8GJM - chains A and E of the 5 polymer chains in the assembly; structure by electron microscopy, 2.80 A resolution.

== Chain A ==
Molecule: Spike glycoprotein
Source organism: Severe acute respiratory syndrome coronavirus 2
UniProt: P0DTC2 (SPIKE_SARS2); residues 1-1273 here = UniProt positions 1-1273
Chain sequence (1310 residues; numbered 1 to 1310; the number before each row is that of its first residue):
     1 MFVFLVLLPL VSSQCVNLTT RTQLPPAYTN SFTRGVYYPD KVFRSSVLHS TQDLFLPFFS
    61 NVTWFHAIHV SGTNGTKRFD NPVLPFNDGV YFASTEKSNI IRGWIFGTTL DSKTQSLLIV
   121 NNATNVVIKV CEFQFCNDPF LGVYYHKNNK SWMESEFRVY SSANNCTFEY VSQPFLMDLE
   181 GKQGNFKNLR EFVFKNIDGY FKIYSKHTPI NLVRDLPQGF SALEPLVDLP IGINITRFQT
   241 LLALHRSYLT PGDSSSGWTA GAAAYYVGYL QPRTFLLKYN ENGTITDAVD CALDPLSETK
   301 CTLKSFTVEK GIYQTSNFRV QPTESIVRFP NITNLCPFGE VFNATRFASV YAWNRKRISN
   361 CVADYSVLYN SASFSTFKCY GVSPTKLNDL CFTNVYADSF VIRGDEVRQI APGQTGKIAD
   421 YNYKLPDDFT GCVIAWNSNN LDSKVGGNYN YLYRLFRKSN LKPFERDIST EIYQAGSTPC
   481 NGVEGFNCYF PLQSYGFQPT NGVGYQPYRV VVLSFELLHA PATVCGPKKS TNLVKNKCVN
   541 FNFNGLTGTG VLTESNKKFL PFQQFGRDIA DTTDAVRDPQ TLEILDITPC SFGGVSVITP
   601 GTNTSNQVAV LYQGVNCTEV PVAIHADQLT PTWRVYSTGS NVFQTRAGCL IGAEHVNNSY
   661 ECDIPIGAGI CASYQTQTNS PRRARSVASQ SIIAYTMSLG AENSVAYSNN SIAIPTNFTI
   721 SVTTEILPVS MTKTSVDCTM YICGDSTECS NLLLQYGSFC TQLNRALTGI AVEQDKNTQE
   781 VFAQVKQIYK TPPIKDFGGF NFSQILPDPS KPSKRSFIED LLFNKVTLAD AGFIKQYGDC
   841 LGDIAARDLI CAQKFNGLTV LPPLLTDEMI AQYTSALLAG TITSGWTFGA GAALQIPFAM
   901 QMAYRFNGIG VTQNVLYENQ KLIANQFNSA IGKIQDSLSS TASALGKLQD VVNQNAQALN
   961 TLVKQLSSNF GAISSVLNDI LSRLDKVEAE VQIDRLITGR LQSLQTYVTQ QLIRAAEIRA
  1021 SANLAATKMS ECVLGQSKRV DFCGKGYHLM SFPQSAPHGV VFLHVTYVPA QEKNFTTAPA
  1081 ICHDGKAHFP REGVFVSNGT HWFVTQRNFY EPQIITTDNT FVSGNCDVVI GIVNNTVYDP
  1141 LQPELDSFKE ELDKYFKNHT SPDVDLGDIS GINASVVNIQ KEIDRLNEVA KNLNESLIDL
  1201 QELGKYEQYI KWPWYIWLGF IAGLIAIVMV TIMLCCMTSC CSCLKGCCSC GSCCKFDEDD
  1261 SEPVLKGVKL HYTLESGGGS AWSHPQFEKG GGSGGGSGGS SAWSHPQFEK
Disordered / not traced: 1-13, 70-76, 245-253, 624-635, 677-688, 829-848, 1163-1310
Sequence notes: conflict Gly-614 (Asp in P0DTC2); expression tag (1274-1310)
Disulfides: Cys-15/Cys-136, Cys-131/Cys-166, Cys-291/Cys-301, Cys-336/Cys-361, Cys-379/Cys-432, Cys-391/Cys-525, Cys-480/Cys-488, Cys-538/Cys-590, Cys-617/Cys-649, Cys-662/Cys-671, Cys-738/Cys-760, Cys-743/Cys-749, Cys-1032/Cys-1043, Cys-1082/Cys-1126
Covalently attached groups: N-acetylglucosamine (NAG) linked to Asn-17, Asn-61, Asn-122, Asn-148, Asn-165, Asn-234, Asn-282, Asn-331, Asn-343, Asn-603, Asn-616, Asn-657, Asn-709, Asn-717, Asn-801, Asn-1074, Asn-1098, Asn-1134, Asn-1158
Curated features (UniProtKB/Swiss-Prot):
  - region: Asn-280 to Cys-301 (Putative superantigen), Arg-403 to Asp-405 (Integrin-binding motif), Asn-448 to Phe-456 (Immunodominant HLA epitope recognized by the CD8+), Pro-681 to Ala-684 (Putative superantigen), Ser-816 to Tyr-837 (Fusion peptide 1), Lys-835 to Phe-855 (Fusion peptide 2), Asp-1163 to Glu-1202 (Heptad repeat 2)
  - motif: Met-1237 to Cys-1241 (Binding to host endocytosis trafficking protein SNX27), Asp-1257 to Glu-1262 (Diacidic ER export motif (host COPII)), Ser-1261 to Gly-1267 (Binding to host plasma membrane localising/FERM domain proteins), Lys-1269 to Thr-1273 (KxHxx, ER retrieval signal (COPI))
  - site (Cleavage): Arg-685, Ser-686, Arg-815, Ser-816
  - lipidation (S-palmitoyl cysteine): Cys-1235, Cys-1236, Cys-1240, Cys-1241, Cys-1243, Cys-1247, Cys-1248, Cys-1250, Cys-1253, Cys-1254
  - glycosylation: Asn-17 (N-linked (GlcNAc...) (complex) asparagine), Asn-61 (N-linked (GlcNAc...) (hybrid) asparagine), Asn-74 (N-linked (GlcNAc...) (complex) asparagine), Asn-122 (N-linked (GlcNAc...) (hybrid) asparagine), Asn-149 (N-linked (GlcNAc...) (complex) asparagine), Asn-165 (N-linked (GlcNAc...) (complex) asparagine), Asn-234 (N-linked (GlcNAc...) (high mannose) asparagine), Asn-282 (N-linked (GlcNAc...) (complex) asparagine), Thr-323 (O-linked (GalNAc) threonine), Ser-325 (O-linked (HexNAc...) serine), Asn-331 (N-linked (GlcNAc...) (complex) asparagine), Asn-343 (N-linked (GlcNAc...) (complex) asparagine), Asn-603 (N-linked (GlcNAc...) (hybrid) asparagine), Asn-616 (N-linked (GlcNAc...) (complex) asparagine), Asn-657 (N-linked (GlcNAc...) (complex) asparagine), Thr-676 (O-linked (GlcNAc...) threonine), Thr-678 (O-linked (GlcNAc...) threonine), Asn-709 (N-linked (GlcNAc...) (high mannose) asparagine), Asn-717 (N-linked (GlcNAc...) (hybrid) asparagine), Asn-801 (N-linked (GlcNAc...) (hybrid) asparagine) and 6 more in UniProt
  - natural variant: Leu-5 (L5F: In strain: Iota/B.1.526), Ser-13 (S13I: In strain: Epsilon/B.1.427/B.1.429), Leu-18 (L18F: In strain: Beta/B.1.351, Gamma/P.1 and 1 more), Thr-19 (T19I: In strain: Omicron/BQ.1.1, Omicron/XBB.1.5 and 1 more; T19R: In strain: Delta/B.1.617.2, Omicron/BA.2 and 4 more), Thr-20 (T20N: In strain: Gamma/P.1), Leu-24 to Ala-27 (sequence variant, change not given here; In strain: Omicron/BA.2, Omicron/BA.2.12.1 and 6 more), Pro-26 (P26S: In strain: Gamma/P.1), Gln-52 (Q52H: In strain: Omicron/EG.5.1), Ala-67 (A67V: In strain: Eta/B.1.525, Omicron/BA.1), His-69 to Val-70 (deletion: In strain: Alpha/B.1.1.7, Eta/B.1.525 and 5 more), Gly-75 (G75V: In strain: Lambda/C.37), Thr-76 (T76I: In strain: Lambda/C.37), 83 further natural variant entries in UniProt
  - mutagenesis: His-69 to Val-70 (Increased incorporation of cleaved spike into virions), Asn-121 (N121Q: Partial loss of biliverdin affinity), Arg-190 (R190K: Partial loss of biliverdin affinity), Asn-234 (N234Q: Increased resistance to neutralizing antibodies), Asn-331 (N331Q: Reduced viral infectivity), Asn-343 (N343Q: Reduced viral infectivity), Leu-452 (L452R: Increased resistance to neutralizing antibodies. Decreases HLA binding to NF9 epitope. Increased binding affinity to human ACE2), Tyr-453 (Y453F: Decreased HLA binding to NF9 epitope. Increased binding affinity to human ACE2), Ala-475 (A475V: Increased resistance to neutralizing antibodies), Val-483 (V483A: Increased resistance to neutralizing antibodies), Glu-484 (E484D: Increased replication in human TMEM106B overexpressing cells), Phe-490 (F490L: Increased resistance to neutralizing antibodies and human covalescent sera neutralization), 16 further mutagenesis entries in UniProt

== Chain E ==
Molecule: Light chain of 17B10 fab
Source organism: Mus musculus
Notes: antibody fragment or engineered binder
Chain sequence (127 residues; each row starts with the number of its first residue):
     1 MRVPAHVFGF LLLWFPGTRC DIQMTQSPSS LSASLGERVS LICRASQEIS GYLSWLQQKP
    61 DGTIKRLIYA ASTLDSGVPK RFSGSRSGSE YSLTISSPES EDFADYYCLQ YASYPWTFGG
   121 GTKLEIK
Disordered / not traced: 1-21
Disulfides: Cys-43/Cys-108

== Interface between chain A and chain E ==
Contacting residue pairs (10):
  Ser-477(A) / Tyr-52(E)
  Ser-477(A) / Tyr-111(E)
  Ser-477(A) / Trp-116(E)
  Thr-478(A) / Tyr-111(E)  hydrogen bond (side chain-backbone)
  Thr-478(A) / Ala-112(E)  hydrogen bond (side chain-backbone)
  Thr-478(A) / Ser-113(E)
  Thr-478(A) / Tyr-114(E)
  Pro-479(A) / Tyr-52(E)
  Pro-479(A) / Ala-112(E)
  Phe-486(A) / Tyr-114(E)
Interface residues without a listed pair, chain A (7 interface residues in all): Gln-474, Asn-481, Asn-487
Interface residues without a listed pair, chain E (7 interface residues in all): Ser-50
The authors on this interface:
  - epitope / paratope residues, chain E: Tyr-111(E), Ser-113(E), Tyr-114(E)

== Summary ==
The chain A/chain E interface involves 7 residues from each chain, with 2 hydrogen bonds. Among the polar
pairs are Thr-478(A)/Tyr-111(E) and Thr-478(A)/Ala-112(E). N-acetylglucosamine is covalently linked to
Asn-17(A), Asn-61(A), Asn-122(A), Asn-148(A), Asn-165(A) and Asn-234(A) and 13 more. Curated annotation
(UniProt) lists 30 mutagenesis sites on chain A. The paper reports epitope/paratope residues Tyr-111(E),
Ser-113(E) and Tyr-114(E).
Here chain A is Spike glycoprotein (Severe acute respiratory syndrome coronavirus 2) and chain E is Light
chain of 17B10 fab (Mus musculus). Entry 8GJM (17b10 fab in complex with full-length SARS-CoV-2 Spike G614
trimer) was determined by electron microscopy together with 8GJN from the same study.
